PDB entry 9LVK | electron microscopy, 3.59 A resolution | chains D and L of the 18 polymer chains in the assembly

Chain D:
Protein: GATOR2 complex protein WDR59
From: Homo sapiens
Reference sequence: Q6PJI9 (WDR59_HUMAN); residue numbers follow UniProt; this construct covers 1-974
Sequence (974 residues; each row starts with the number of its first residue):
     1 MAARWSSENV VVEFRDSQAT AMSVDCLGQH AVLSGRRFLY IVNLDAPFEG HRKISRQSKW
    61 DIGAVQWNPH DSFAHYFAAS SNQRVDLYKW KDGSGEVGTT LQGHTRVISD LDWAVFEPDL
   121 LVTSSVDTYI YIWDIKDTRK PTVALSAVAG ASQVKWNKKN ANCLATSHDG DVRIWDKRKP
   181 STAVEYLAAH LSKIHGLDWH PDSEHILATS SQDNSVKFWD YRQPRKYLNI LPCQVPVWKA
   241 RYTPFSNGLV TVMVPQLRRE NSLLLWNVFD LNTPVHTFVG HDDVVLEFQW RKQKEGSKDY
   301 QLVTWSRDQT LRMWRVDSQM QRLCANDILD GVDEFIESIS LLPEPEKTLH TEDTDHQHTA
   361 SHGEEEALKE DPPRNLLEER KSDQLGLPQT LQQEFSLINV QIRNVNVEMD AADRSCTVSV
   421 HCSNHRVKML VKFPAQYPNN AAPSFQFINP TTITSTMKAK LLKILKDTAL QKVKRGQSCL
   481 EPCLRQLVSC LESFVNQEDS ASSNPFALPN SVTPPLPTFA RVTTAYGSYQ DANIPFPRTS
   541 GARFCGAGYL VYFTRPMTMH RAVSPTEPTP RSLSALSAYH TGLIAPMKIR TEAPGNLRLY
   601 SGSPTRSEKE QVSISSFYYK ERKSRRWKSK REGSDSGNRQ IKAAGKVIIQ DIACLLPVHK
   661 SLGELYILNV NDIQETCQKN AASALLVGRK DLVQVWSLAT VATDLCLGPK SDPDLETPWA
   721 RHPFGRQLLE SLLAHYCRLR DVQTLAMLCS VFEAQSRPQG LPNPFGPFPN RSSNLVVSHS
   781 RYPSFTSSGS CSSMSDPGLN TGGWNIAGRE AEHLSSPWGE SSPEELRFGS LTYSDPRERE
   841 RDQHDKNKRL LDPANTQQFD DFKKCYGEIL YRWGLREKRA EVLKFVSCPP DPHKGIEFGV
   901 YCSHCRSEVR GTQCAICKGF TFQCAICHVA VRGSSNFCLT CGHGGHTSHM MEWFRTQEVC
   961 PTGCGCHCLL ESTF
Not modelled in the structure: 1-530, 557-644, 754-834, 891-918
Metal / ion sites: Zn2+ site 1: Cys-924, Cys-927, His-946, His-949; Zn2+ site 2: Cys-938, Cys-941, Cys-966, Cys-968; Zn2+ site 3: His-943, Cys-960, Cys-964
UniProt features mapped onto this chain:
  - zinc finger: Tyr-901 to Phe-920 (C4-type), Thr-921 to Thr-973 (RING-type)
  - binding site (Zn(2+)): Cys-902, Cys-905, Cys-914, Cys-917, Cys-927, Cys-938, His-943, His-946, His-949, Cys-960, Cys-964, Cys-966, Cys-968
  - modified residue (Phosphoserine): Ser-564, Ser-821, Ser-822, Ser-830

Chain L:
Protein: GATOR2 complex protein MIOS
From: Homo sapiens
Reference sequence: Q9NXC5 (MIOS_HUMAN); residues 1-875 here = UniProt positions 1-875
Sequence (875 residues; each row starts with the number of its first residue):
     1 MSGTKPDILW APHHVDRFVV CDSELSLYHV ESTVNSELKA GSLRLSEDSA ATLLSINSDT
    61 PYMKCVAWYL NYDPECLLAV GQANGRVVLT SLGQDHNSKF KDLIGKEFVP KHARQCNTLA
   121 WNPLDSNWLA AGLDKHRADF SVLIWDICSK YTPDIVPMEK VKLSAGETET TLLVTKPLYE
   181 LGQNDACLSL CWLPRDQKLL LAGMHRNLAI FDLRNTSQKM FVNTKAVQGV TVDPYFHDRV
   241 ASFYEGQVAI WDLRKFEKPV LTLTEQPKPL TKVAWCPTRT GLLATLTRDS NIIRLYDMQH
   301 TPTPIGDETE PTIIERSVQP CDNYIASFAW HPTSQNRMIV VTPNRTMSDF TVFERISLAW
   361 SPITSLMWAC GRHLYECTEE ENDNSLEKDI ATKMRLRALS RYGLDTEQVW RNHILAGNED
   421 PQLKSLWYTL HFMKQYTEDM DQKSPGNKGS LVYAGIKSIV KSSLGMVESS RHNWSGLDKQ
   481 SDIQNLNEER ILALQLCGWI KKGTDVDVGP FLNSLVQEGE WERAAAVALF NLDIRRAIQI
   541 LNEGASSEKG DLNLNVVAMA LSGYTDEKNS LWREMCSTLR LQLNNPYLCV MFAFLTSETG
   601 SYDGVLYENK VAVRDRVAFA CKFLSDTQLN RYIEKLTNEM KEAGNLEGIL LTGLTKDGVD
   661 LMESYVDRTG DVQTASYCML QGSPLDVLKD ERVQYWIENY RNLLDAWRFW HKRAEFDIHR
   721 SKLDPSSKPL AQVFVSCNFC GKSISYSCSA VPHQGRGFSQ YGVSGSPTKS KVTSCPGCRK
   781 PLPRCALCLI NMGTPVSSCP GGTKSDEKVD LSKDKKLAQF NNWFTWCHNC RHGGHAGHML
   841 SWFRDHAECP VSACTCKCMQ LDTTGNLVPA ETVQP
Not modelled in the structure: 1-4, 35-42, 150-172, 302-307, 380-387, 444-449, 476-482, 549-551, 741-774, 797-816, 864-875
Metal / ion sites: Zn2+ site 1 near Cys-740 (its only coordinating residue here); Zn2+ site 2: Cys-785, Cys-788, His-835, His-838; Zn2+ site 3: Cys-827, Cys-830, Cys-856; Zn2+ site 4: His-832, Cys-849, Cys-854
UniProt features mapped onto this chain:
  - zinc finger: Val-735 to Pro-781 (C4-type), Leu-782 to Thr-863 (RING-type)
  - binding site (Zn(2+)): Cys-737, Cys-740, Cys-775, Cys-778, Cys-788, Cys-827, Cys-830, His-832, His-835, His-838, Cys-849, Cys-854, Cys-858
  - modified residue (Phosphoserine): Ser-759, Ser-766

Chain D / chain L interface:
Contacting residue pairs - 59 pairs, chain D then chain L:
  Tyr-871(D) with Cys-788(L), hydrogen bond (side chain-backbone); Leu-789(L)
  Arg-876(D) with Leu-787(L)
  Glu-877(D) with Trp-842(L)
  Ala-880(D) with Trp-842(L), hydrophobic
  Glu-881(D) with Trp-842(L); His-846(L), salt bridge
  Leu-883(D) with Ser-852(L)
  Lys-884(D) with Cys-849(L), hydrogen bond (side chain-backbone); Val-851(L), hydrogen bond (side chain-backbone); Ser-852(L); Cys-854(L)
  Pro-890(D) with Val-851(L), hydrophobic; Ser-852(L)
  Thr-921(D) with Gln-732(L)
  Ile-926(D) with Trp-710(L); His-711(L); Arg-713(L)
  Cys-927(D) with Trp-710(L)
  His-928(D) with Asp-705(L), salt bridge; Arg-713(L), hydrogen bond
  Arg-932(D) with Asn-829(L); Leu-861(L)
  Gly-933(D) with Cys-827(L); His-828(L), hydrogen bond (backbone-backbone); Cys-858(L); Leu-861(L)
  Ser-934(D) with Thr-825(L); Trp-826(L); Cys-858(L)
  Ser-935(D) with Thr-825(L), hydrogen bond (backbone-side chain); Trp-826(L), hydrogen bond (backbone-backbone)
  Asn-936(D) with Phe-820(L); Trp-823(L)
  Phe-937(D) with Val-733(L), hydrophobic
  Cys-938(D) with Val-733(L)
  Cys-941(D) with Leu-730(L); Ala-731(L)
  Gly-942(D) with Leu-730(L); Ala-731(L); Gln-732(L), hydrogen bond (backbone-backbone); Val-733(L)
  His-943(D) with Leu-730(L), hydrogen bond (side chain-backbone)
  Thr-947(D) with Thr-825(L)
  Met-950(D) with Phe-820(L)
  Met-951(D) with Phe-820(L)
  Glu-952(D) with His-711(L)
  Trp-953(D) with His-711(L); Ala-714(L), hydrophobic
  Cys-960(D) with Ile-718(L)
  Pro-961(D) with Ala-714(L)
  Thr-962(D) with Pro-729(L)
  Gly-963(D) with Ile-718(L); Ser-721(L); Pro-729(L)
  Leu-969(D) with Gln-819(L)
  Thr-973(D) with Gln-819(L), hydrogen bond; Asn-822(L), hydrogen bond
  Phe-974(D) with Gly-793(L)
Interface residues without a listed pair, chain D (38 interface residues in all): Pro-889, Thr-940, His-946, Cys-964
Interface residues without a listed pair, chain L (41 interface residues in all): Arg-701, Asp-717, Phe-824, Leu-840, Pro-850, Ala-853, Met-859, Asp-862

Summary:
The interface between chain D and chain L involves 38 residues on one side and 41 on the other; the contacts
include 11 hydrogen bonds and 2 salt bridges. Polar contacts include Glu-881(D)/His-846(L),
His-928(D)/Asp-705(L) and Tyr-871(D)/Cys-788(L).
Here chain D is GATOR2 complex protein WDR59 and chain L is GATOR2 complex protein MIOS, both from Homo
sapiens. Entry 9LVK (Cryo-EM structure of CASTOR1 bound human GATOR2 complex) was determined by electron
microscopy together with 9LVJ and 9LWF from the same study.
